PDB entry 4JMF | X-ray diffraction, 2.10 A resolution | chains A and C of the 3 polymer chains in the assembly

== Chain A ==
Molecule: Exoenzyme T
From: Pseudomonas aeruginosa
UniProt: Q9I788 (Q9I788_PSEAE); residue numbers follow UniProt; this construct covers 28-77
Amino-acid sequence (50 residues; numbered 28 to 77; the number before each row is that of its first residue):
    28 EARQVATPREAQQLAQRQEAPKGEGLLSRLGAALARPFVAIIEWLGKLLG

== Chain C ==
Molecule: Probable chaperone
From: Pseudomonas aeruginosa
UniProt: G3XD93 (G3XD93_PSEAE); residues 1-116 here = UniProt positions 1-116
Amino-acid sequence (116 residues; row label = number of the first residue in the row):
     1 MNPLYRAAIHQLFLALDLPTPNDEESVLSLQVGPHLCHLAEHPTDHLLMF
    51 TRLEGQGDATANEQNLFSQDPCKPILGRDPESGERLLWNRQPLQLLDRAQ
   101 IHHQLEQLVAAAEELR

== Interface between chain A and chain C ==
Residue-residue contacts (35; chain A residue first):
  Glu28(A) - Gln31(C)
  Glu28(A) - Val32(C)
  Glu28(A) - Gly33(C)  hydrogen bond (backbone-backbone)
  Ala29(A) - Leu18(C)
  Ala29(A) - Gln31(C)
  Arg30(A) - Leu30(C)
  Arg30(A) - Gln31(C)  hydrogen bond (backbone-backbone)
  Gln31(A) - Phe13(C)
  Gln31(A) - Pro21(C)
  Gln31(A) - Asn22(C)
  Gln31(A) - Glu25(C)  hydrogen bond
  Gln31(A) - Ser29(C)
  Val32(A) - Ser29(C)  hydrogen bond (backbone-backbone)
  Val32(A) - Gln31(C)
  Val32(A) - Leu36(C)  hydrophobic
  Ala33(A) - Ser29(C)
  Thr34(A) - Val27(C)  hydrogen bond (side chain-backbone)
  Thr34(A) - Leu28(C)
  Thr34(A) - Ser29(C)  hydrogen bond
  Pro35(A) - His38(C)
  Ala38(A) - His38(C)
  Ala38(A) - Phe50(C)
  Leu41(A) - Asp79(C)
  Leu41(A) - Leu86(C)  hydrophobic
  Ala42(A) - Val27(C)  hydrophobic
  Ala42(A) - Ala40(C)  hydrophobic
  Ala42(A) - His42(C)
  Ala42(A) - Phe50(C)  hydrophobic
  Gln43(A) - His42(C)
  Arg44(A) - His42(C)  hydrogen bond (backbone-side chain)
  Arg44(A) - Pro80(C)
  Gln45(A) - His42(C)
  Leu76(A) - Phe67(C)  hydrophobic
  Leu76(A) - Gln69(C)  hydrogen bond (backbone-side chain)
  Gly77(A) - Gln69(C)
Interface residues without a listed pair, chain A (18 interface residues in all): Gln39, Leu75
Interface residues without a listed pair, chain C (24 interface residues in all): Leu16, Pro19

== Summary ==
Chain A and chain C form an interface of 18 and 24 residues respectively; the contacts include 8 hydrogen
bonds. Polar pairs include Gln31(A)-Glu25(C), Thr34(A)-Val27(C) and Thr34(A)-Ser29(C).
Here chain A is Exoenzyme T and chain C is Probable chaperone, both from Pseudomonas aeruginosa. Entry 4JMF
(Crystal structure of ExoT (residues 28 -77)- SpcS complex from Pseudomonas aeruginosa at 2.1 angstrom) was
determined by X-ray diffraction.
